5XQI - chains A and C of the 4 polymer chains in the assembly; structure by X-ray diffraction, 2.80 A resolution.

== Chain A (and C) ==
Protein: Protein rogdi homolog
Organism: Homo sapiens
Notes: chain C of this document is another copy of the same molecule, construct and numbering; everything in this record applies to it too
UniProt: Q9GZN7 (ROGDI_HUMAN); residues 1-287 here = UniProt positions 1-287
Chain sequence (289 residues; numbered -1 to 287; the number before each row is that of its first residue; numbers below 1 keep their minus sign (Ser-1 is residue -1)):
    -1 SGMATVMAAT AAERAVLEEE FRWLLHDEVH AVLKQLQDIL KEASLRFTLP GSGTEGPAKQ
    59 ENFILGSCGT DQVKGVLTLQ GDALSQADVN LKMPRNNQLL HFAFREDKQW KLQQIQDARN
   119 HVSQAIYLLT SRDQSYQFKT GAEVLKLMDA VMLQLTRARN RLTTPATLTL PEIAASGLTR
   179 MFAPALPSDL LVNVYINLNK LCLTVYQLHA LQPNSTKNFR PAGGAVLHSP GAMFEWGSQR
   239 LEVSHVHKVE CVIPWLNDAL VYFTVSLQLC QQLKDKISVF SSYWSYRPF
Disordered / not traced: -1 to 0, 48-55, 211, 235, 286-287 (chain C: -1 to 0, 48-56, 64-68, 92-96, 212-221, 284-287)
Construct notes: expression tag (-1 to 0)
Swiss-Prot annotation at these positions:
  - modified residue: Ala2 (N-acetylalanine)
Reported in the primary citation:
  - contacts within the chain: Glu26-Lys274 (salt bridge), Gln35-Gln132 (hydrogen bond), Arg44-Asp256 (salt bridge), Leu77-Leu110 (hydrophobic contact), Leu77-Ile113 (hydrophobic contact), His119-Gln152 (hydrogen bond), Asp147-Lys272 (hydrogen bond), Leu160-Ile194 (hydrophobic contact), Ile194-Leu254 (hydrophobic contact), Asn197-Asn255 (hydrogen bond)
  - conformationally variable residues (order/disorder transition): Met1 to Val14, Gly64 to Thr68, Pro92 to Gln96, Asn212 to Gly221
  - mutagenesis - F261A (4-5 degC), L271A (4-5 degC): decreased stability
  - mutagenesis - Q266A: unchanged stability
  - disease-associated variants - Q96*, R157*: decreased stability (proposed by the authors, not directly observed)

== How chain A and chain C interact ==
Pairs across the interface (24):
  Asp25(A) - Ala2(C)
  Ala29(A) - Ala2(C)
  Ala29(A) - Thr3(C)
  Gln33(A) - Ala6(C)
  Gln33(A) - Ala7(C)
  Gln33(A) - Ala10(C)
  Ile37(A) - Ala10(C)  hydrophobic
  Arg157(A) - Trp21(C)
  Thr161(A) - Gln135(C)
  Asn195(A) - Ser133(C)
  Leu196(A) - His24(C)
  Leu196(A) - Gln135(C)
  Asn197(A) - Trp21(C)
  Lys198(A) - Asp25(C)  salt bridge
  Asn255(A) - Trp21(C)
  Leu258(A) - Trp21(C)  hydrophobic
  Val259(A) - Val14(C)  hydrophobic
  Val259(A) - Glu17(C)
  Val259(A) - Trp21(C)
  Thr262(A) - Glu17(C)
  Val263(A) - Ala13(C)
  Val263(A) - Val14(C)
  Gln266(A) - Glu17(C)
  Gln266(A) - Arg20(C)
Other interface residues (no listed pair), chain A (23 interface residues in all): Glu26, Val30, Lys32, Val250, Asp256, Tyr260, Leu267
Other interface residues (no listed pair), chain C (17 interface residues in all): Ala9, Glu18, Tyr134
From the paper, about this interface:
  - interface residues, chain A: Val259(A)
  - interface residues, chain C: Ala6(C)

== Summary ==
Chain A and chain C form an interface of 23 and 17 residues respectively, with 1 salt bridge. Its one
salt-bridged contact is Lys198(A)-Asp25(C). From the paper: F261A, L271A and Q96* of chain A, among others,
reduce stability; interface residues Val259(A) and Ala6(C); 5 substitutions were tested in all.
Both chains are Protein rogdi homolog (Homo sapiens). Entry 5XQI (Crystal structure of full-length human
Rogdi) was determined by X-ray diffraction, deposited together with 5XQH.
